Entry 1VEO (X-ray diffraction, 2.12 A resolution); this record covers chain A.

# Chain A
Protein: Beta-amylase
Organism: Bacillus cereus
Notes: EC 3.2.1.2
UniProt: P36924 (AMYB_BACCE); residues 1-516 here correspond to UniProt positions 31-546 (UniProt number = residue number + 30)
Chain sequence (516 residues; each row starts with the number of its first residue):
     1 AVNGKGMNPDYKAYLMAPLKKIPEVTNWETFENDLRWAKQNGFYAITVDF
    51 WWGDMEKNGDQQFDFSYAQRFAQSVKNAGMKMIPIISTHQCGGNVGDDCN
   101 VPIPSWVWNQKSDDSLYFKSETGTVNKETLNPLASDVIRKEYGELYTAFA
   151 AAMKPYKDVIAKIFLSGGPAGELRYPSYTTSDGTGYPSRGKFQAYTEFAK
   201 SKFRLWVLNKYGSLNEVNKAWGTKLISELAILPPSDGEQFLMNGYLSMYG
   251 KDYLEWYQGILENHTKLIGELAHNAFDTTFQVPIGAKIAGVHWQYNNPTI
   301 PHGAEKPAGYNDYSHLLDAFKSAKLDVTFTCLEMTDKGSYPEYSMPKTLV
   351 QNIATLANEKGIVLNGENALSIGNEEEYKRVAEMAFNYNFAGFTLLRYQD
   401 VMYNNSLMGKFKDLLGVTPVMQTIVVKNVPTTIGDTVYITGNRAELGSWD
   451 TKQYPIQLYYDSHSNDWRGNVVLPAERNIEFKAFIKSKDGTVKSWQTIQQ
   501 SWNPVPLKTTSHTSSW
Construct notes: engineered mutation Phe164 (Tyr194 in P36924)
Disulfides: Cys91-Cys99
Bound ions: Ca2+: Glu56, Asp60, Gln61, Glu141, Glu144
Ligand contacts: alpha-D-glucopyranose (GLC): Val95, Tyr178, Tyr186, His292, Trp293, Met334, Ala369, Leu370
UniProt features mapped onto this chain:
  - active site: Glu172 (Proton donor), Glu367 (Proton acceptor)
  - binding site (substrate): Asp49, His89, Asp97, Lys287, His292, Thr330, Asn368, Ala369, Arg397
  - binding site (Ca(2+)): Glu56, Asp60, Gln61, Glu141, Glu144

# Overview
Ligands of chain A: alpha-D-glucopyranose. Glu56, Asp60, Gln61, Glu141 and Glu144 form the Ca2+ site. UniProt
lists active-site residues Glu172 and Glu367, 9 substrate-binding residues and 5 Ca2+-binding residues.
Chain A is Beta-amylase (Bacillus cereus); the structure, Crystal Structure Analysis of Y164F/maltose of
Bacillus cereus Beta-Amylase at pH 4.6, was determined by X-ray diffraction (same publication as 1VEM, 1VEN
and 1VEP).
